8SKZ - chains I and J of the 11 polymer chains in the assembly; structure by electron microscopy, 3.50 A resolution.

Chain I:
Molecule: Histone H4
Source organism: Xenopus laevis
UniProt: A0A8J1LTD2 (A0A8J1LTD2_XENLA); residues 0-102 here correspond to UniProt positions 14-116 (UniProt number = residue number + 14)
Amino-acid sequence (110 residues; numbered 0 to 109; the number before each row is that of its first residue; numbering starts at 0):
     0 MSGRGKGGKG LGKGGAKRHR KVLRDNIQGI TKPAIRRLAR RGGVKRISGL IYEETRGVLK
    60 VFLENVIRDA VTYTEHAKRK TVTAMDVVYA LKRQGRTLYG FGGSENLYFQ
Unresolved in the structure: 0-13, 102-109
Sequence notes: expression tag (103-109)

Chain J:
Molecule: 192-nt DNA strand
Sequence (192 nucleotides; row label = number of the first residue in the row):
     1 GAAAACCTGT ACTTCCAATC CAATAGGCCT CTGGAGAATC CCGGTGCCGA GGCCGCTCAA
    61 TTGGTCGTAG ACAGCTCTAG CACCGCTTAA ACGCACGTAC GCGCTGTCCC CCGCGTTTTA
   121 ACCGCCAAGG GGATTACTCC CTAGTCTCCA GGCACGTGTC AGATATATAC ATCCTGTGCA
   181 TGTATTGAAC AG
Unresolved in the structure: 1-24, 183-192

How chain I and chain J interact:
Pairs across the interface (10; chain I residue first):
  Arg23(I) - DA121(J)  salt bridge to the phosphate
  Arg35(I) - DC112(J)  salt bridge to the phosphate
  Arg45(I) - DC111(J)  sugar contact
  Ile46(I) - DC111(J)  phosphate contact
  Ile46(I) - DC112(J)  hydrogen bond to the phosphate
  Ser47(I) - DC111(J)  phosphate contact
  Arg78(I) - DG132(J)  phosphate contact
  Lys79(I) - DG131(J)  phosphate contact
  Lys79(I) - DG132(J)  hydrogen bond to the phosphate
  Thr80(I) - DG132(J)  phosphate contact
Also at the interface, not in a pair above, chain I (9 interface residues in all): Gly48

Overview:
9 residues of chain I and 5 residues of chain J are in contact, with 2 hydrogen bonds and 2 salt bridges.
Among the polar pairs are Ile46(I)-DC112(J), Lys79(I)-DG132(J) and Arg23(I)-DA121(J).
Here chain I is Histone H4 (Xenopus laevis) and chain J is a 192-nt DNA strand. Entry 8SKZ (Cryo-EM structure
of DDM1-HELLS chimera bound to the nucleosome) was determined by electron microscopy.
